1R2S - chains A and B; structure by X-ray diffraction, 2.85 A resolution.

== Chain A (and B) ==
Protein: Triosephosphate isomerase
Source organism: Oryctolagus cuniculus
Notes: EC 5.3.1.1; chain B of this document is another copy of the same molecule, construct and numbering; everything in this record applies to it too
UniProtKB: P00939 (TPIS_RABIT); numbering as in UniProt (aligned over 1-248)
Sequence (248 residues; row label = number of the first residue in the row):
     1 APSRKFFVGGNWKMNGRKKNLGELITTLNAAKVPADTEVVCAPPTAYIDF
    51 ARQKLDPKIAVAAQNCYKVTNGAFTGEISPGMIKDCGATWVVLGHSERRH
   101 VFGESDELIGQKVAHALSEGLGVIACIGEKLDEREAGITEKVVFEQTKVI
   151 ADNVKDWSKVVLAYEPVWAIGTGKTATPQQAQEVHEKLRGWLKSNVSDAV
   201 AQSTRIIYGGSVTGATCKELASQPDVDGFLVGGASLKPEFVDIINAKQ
Not modelled in the structure: 1 (chain B: 1-2)

== How chain A and chain B interact ==
Pairs across the interface - 80 pairs, chain A then chain B:
  Asn11(A) with Thr75(B)
  Lys13(A) with Gly72(B); Ala73(B); Thr75(B)
  Met14(A) with Val69(B); Asn71(B); Gly72(B), hydrogen bond (backbone-backbone); Phe74(B); Glu77(B); Ile78(B); Ser79(B); Met82(B)
  Asn15(A) with Asn71(B); Gly72(B); Met82(B)
  Gly16(A) with Asn71(B); Met82(B)
  Arg17(A) with Thr70(B), hydrogen bond (side chain-backbone); Asn71(B), hydrogen bond; Ser79(B); Gly81(B), hydrogen bond (side chain-backbone); Met82(B); Asp85(B)
  Lys18(A) with Asp49(B), salt bridge; Asp85(B), hydrogen bond (backbone-side chain)
  Pro44(A) with Met82(B), hydrophobic
  Thr45(A) with Thr45(B)
  Ala46(A) with Ile78(B)
  Tyr47(A) with Met82(B); Asp85(B), hydrogen bond
  Asp49(A) with Lys18(B), salt bridge
  Gln64(A) with Thr75(B); Gly76(B), hydrogen bond (side chain-backbone)
  Tyr67(A) with Phe102(B), hydrophobic
  Val69(A) with Met14(B)
  Thr70(A) with Arg17(B), hydrogen bond (backbone-side chain)
  Asn71(A) with Met14(B); Asn15(B); Gly16(B); Arg17(B), hydrogen bond
  Gly72(A) with Lys13(B); Met14(B), hydrogen bond (backbone-backbone); Asn15(B)
  Ala73(A) with Lys13(B); Glu97(B)
  Phe74(A) with Met14(B); Glu97(B), hydrogen bond (backbone-side chain)
  Thr75(A) with Asn11(B); Lys13(B); Gln64(B); His95(B); Glu97(B), hydrogen bond (backbone-side chain); Arg98(B), hydrogen bond (backbone-side chain)
  Gly76(A) with Gln64(B), hydrogen bond (backbone-side chain); Arg98(B)
  Glu77(A) with Met14(B); Arg98(B), salt bridge; Phe102(B)
  Ile78(A) with Met14(B); Ala46(B)
  Ser79(A) with Met14(B); Arg17(B)
  Gly81(A) with Arg17(B)
  Met82(A) with Met14(B); Asn15(B); Arg17(B); Pro44(B), hydrophobic; Tyr47(B)
  Asp85(A) with Arg17(B); Lys18(B), hydrogen bond (side chain-backbone); Tyr47(B), hydrogen bond
  His95(A) with Thr75(B)
  Glu97(A) with Ala73(B); Phe74(B), hydrogen bond (side chain-backbone); Thr75(B), hydrogen bond (side chain-backbone)
  Arg98(A) with Thr75(B), hydrogen bond (side chain-backbone); Gly76(B); Glu77(B), salt bridge
  Phe102(A) with Tyr67(B), hydrophobic; Glu77(B)
Interface residues without a listed pair, chain A (37 interface residues in all): Phe50, Gln53, Asn65, Cys86, Val101
Interface residues without a listed pair, chain B (36 interface residues in all): Phe50, Asn65, Cys86, Val101

== Summary ==
37 residues of chain A face 36 of chain B across their interface; the contacts include 19 hydrogen bonds and 4
salt bridges. Polar pairs include Lys18(A)-Asp49(B), Glu77(A)-Arg98(B) and Arg17(A)-Thr70(B).
Both chains are Triosephosphate isomerase (Oryctolagus cuniculus). Entry 1R2S (Crystal structure of rabbit
muscle triosephosphate isomerase) was determined by X-ray diffraction (same publication as 1R2R and 1R2T).
